Entry 3DNN (electron microscopy, 20.00 A resolution (very low resolution: no residue pairs are listed; an interface is given only as per-side residue counts)); this record covers chains A and B of the 9 polymer chains in the assembly.

[Chain A]
Molecule: HIV-1 envelope glycoprotein gp120
Source organism: HIV-1 M:B_HXB2R
Notes: fragment: Core: Residues 90-124
UniProtKB: P04578 (ENV_HV1H2); numbering as in UniProt (aligned over 90-124)
Chain sequence (35 residues; each row starts with the number of its first residue):
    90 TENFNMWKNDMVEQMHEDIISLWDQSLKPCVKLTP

[Chain B]
Molecule: HIV-1 envelope glycoprotein gp120
Source organism: HIV-1 M:B_HXB2R
Notes: fragment: Core: Residues 198-396
UniProtKB: P04578 (ENV_HV1H2); numbering as in UniProt; present here: 198-297, 330-396
Chain sequence (170 residues; each row starts with the number of its first residue; note: 29 numbers in that range are skipped by the numbering (no residue carries them; nothing is unmodelled there)):
   198 TSVITQACPKVSFEPIPIHYCAPAGFAILKCNNKTFNGTGPCTNVSTVQC
   248 THGIRPVVSTQLLLNGSLAEEEVVIRSVNFTDNAKTIIVQLNTSVEINCT
   298 GA
   329 GHCNISRAKWNNTLKQIASKLREQFGNNKTIIFKQSSGGDPEIVTHSFNC
   379 GGEFFYCNSTQLFNSTWF
Sequence notes: linker (298-299, 329)
Disulfides: Cys218-Cys247, Cys228-Cys239
Curated features (UniProtKB/Swiss-Prot):
  - region: Cys296, Thr297 (V3), Ser364 to His374 (CD4-binding loop), Cys385 to Phe396 (V4)
  - glycosylation (N-linked (GlcNAc...) asparagine): Asn230, Asn234, Asn241, Asn262, Asn276, Asn289, Asn295, Asn332, Asn339, Asn356, Asn386, Asn392

[How chain A and chain B interact]
Disulfides between the chains: Cys119(A)-Cys205(B)
At this resolution (20 A) residue pairs are not listed: 25 residues of chain A and 33 of chain B lie at the interface.

[In short]
25 residues of chain A face 33 of chain B across their interface.
Here chain A is HIV-1 envelope glycoprotein gp120 and chain B is HIV-1 envelope glycoprotein gp120, both from
HIV-1 M:B_HXB2R. Entry 3DNN (Molecular structure for the HIV-1 gp120 trimer in the unliganded state) was
determined by electron microscopy, deposited together with 3DNL and 3DNO.
